PDB entry 7WUB | electron microscopy, 3.00 A resolution | chains C and L of the 12 polymer chains in the assembly

== Chain C ==
Name: Transitional endoplasmic reticulum ATPase
Source organism: Homo sapiens
Notes: EC 3.6.4.6
UniProt: P55072 (TERA_HUMAN); residues 200-775 here = UniProt positions 200-775
Chain sequence (576 residues; each row starts with the number of its first residue):
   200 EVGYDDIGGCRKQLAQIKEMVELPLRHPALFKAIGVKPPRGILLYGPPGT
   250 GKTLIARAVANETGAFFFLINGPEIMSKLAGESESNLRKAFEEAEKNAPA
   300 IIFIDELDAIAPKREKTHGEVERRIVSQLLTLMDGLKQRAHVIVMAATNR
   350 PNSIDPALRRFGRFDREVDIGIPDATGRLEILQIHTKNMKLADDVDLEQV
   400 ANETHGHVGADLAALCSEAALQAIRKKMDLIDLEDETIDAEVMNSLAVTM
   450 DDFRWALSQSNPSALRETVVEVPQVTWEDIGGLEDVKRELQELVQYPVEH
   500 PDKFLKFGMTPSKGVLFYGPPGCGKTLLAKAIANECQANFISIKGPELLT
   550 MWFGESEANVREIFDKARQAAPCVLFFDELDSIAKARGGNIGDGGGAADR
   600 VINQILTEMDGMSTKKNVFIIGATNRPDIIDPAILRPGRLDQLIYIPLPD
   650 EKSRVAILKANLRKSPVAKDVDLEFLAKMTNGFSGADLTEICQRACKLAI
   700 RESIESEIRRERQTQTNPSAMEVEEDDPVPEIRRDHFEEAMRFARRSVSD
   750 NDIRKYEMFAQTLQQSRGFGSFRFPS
Differences from the reference sequence: conflict Gln712 (Glu in P55072), Thr713 (Arg in P55072)
UniProt features mapped onto this chain:
  - binding site (ATP): Pro247 to Leu253, Asn348, His384, Gly521 to Leu526
  - modified residue: Lys315 (N6,N6,N6-trimethyllysine), Thr436 (Phosphothreonine), Ser462 (Phosphoserine), Lys502 (N6-acetyllysine), Lys505 (N6-acetyllysine), Lys668 (N6-acetyllysine), Ser702 (Phosphoserine), Lys754 (N6-acetyllysine), Ser770 (Phosphoserine), Ser775 (Phosphoserine)
  - natural variant: Ala232 (A232E: In IBMPFD1), Ile254 (I254F: In IBMPFD1; uncertain significance), Ile369 (I369T: In IBMPFD1; uncertain significance), Asn387 (N387H: In IBMPFD1; uncertain significance), Asp592 (D592N: In FTDALS6)
  - mutagenesis: Lys251 (K251Q: Impairs ERAD degradation of HMGCR and does not inhibit interaction with RHBDD1; when associated with Q-524), Glu305 (E305Q: Defect in ubiquitin-dependent protein degradation by the proteasome; when associated with Q-578), Lys312 (K312A: Does not affect methylation by VCPKMT), Arg313 (R313A: Does not affect methylation by VCPKMT), Glu314 (E314A: Does not affect methylation by VCPKMT; Strongly impairs methylation by VCPKMT), Lys315 (K315L/Q/R: Abolishes methylation by VCPKMT), Thr316 (T316A: Does not affect methylation by VCPKMT), His317 (H317A: Does not affect methylation by VCPKMT), Gly318 (G318A: Does not affect methylation by VCPKMT), Lys524 (K524A: Impairs catalytic activity of RNF19A toward SOD1 mutant. Does not inhibit interaction with RHBDD1; when associated with A-251; K524Q: Impairs ERAD degradation of HMGCR ...), Glu578 (E578Q: Does not inhibit interaction with RHBDD1. Increased interaction with CAV1 and UBXN6. Impaired autophagic function. Defect in ubiquitin-dependent protein degradation by the proteasome ...)
Residues lining bound ligands:
  - ADP (adenosine-5'-diphosphate): Asp205, Ile206, Gly207, Gly208, Pro246, Pro247, Gly248, Thr249, Gly250, Lys251, Thr252, Leu253, Asp304, Ile380, Ile383, His384, Gly408, Ala409
  - Y6Y (3-[3-cyclopentylsulfanyl-5-[[3-methyl-4-(4-methylsulfonylphenyl)phenoxy]methyl]-1,2,4-triazol-4-yl]pyridine), molecule 1: Gln398, Glu402, Arg453, Lys663
  - Y6Y, molecule 2: Leu492, Val493, Pro496, Val497, Pro500, Phe503, Leu504, Gly507, Met508, Thr509, Pro510, Ser511, Lys512, Cys535, Ala537, Pro571, Cys572, Val573, Lys615, Asn616, Phe618

== Chain L ==
Name: Transitional endoplasmic reticulum ATPase
Source organism: Homo sapiens
Notes: EC 3.6.4.6
UniProt: P55072 (TERA_HUMAN); residue numbers follow UniProt; this construct covers 21-775
Chain sequence (755 residues; row label = number of the first residue in the row):
    21 NRPNRLIVDEAINEDNSVVSLSQPKMDELQLFRGDTVLLKGKKRREAVCI
    71 VLSDDTCSDEKIRMNRVVRNNLRVRLGDVISIQPCPDVKYGKRIHVLPID
   121 DTVEGITGNLFEVYLKPYFLEAYRPIRKGDIFLVRGGMRAVEFKVVETDP
   171 SPYCIVAPDTVIHCEGEPIKREDEEESLNEVGYDDIGGCRKQLAQIKEMV
   221 ELPLRHPALFKAIGVKPPRGILLYGPPGTGKTLIARAVANETGAFFFLIN
   271 GPEIMSKLAGESESNLRKAFEEAEKNAPAIIFIDELDAIAPKREKTHGEV
   321 ERRIVSQLLTLMDGLKQRAHVIVMAATNRPNSIDPALRRFGRFDREVDIG
   371 IPDATGRLEILQIHTKNMKLADDVDLEQVANETHGHVGADLAALCSEAAL
   421 QAIRKKMDLIDLEDETIDAEVMNSLAVTMDDFRWALSQSNPSALRETVVE
   471 VPQVTWEDIGGLEDVKRELQELVQYPVEHPDKFLKFGMTPSKGVLFYGPP
   521 GCGKTLLAKAIANECQANFISIKGPELLTMWFGESEANVREIFDKARQAA
   571 PCVLFFDELDSIAKARGGNIGDGGGAADRVINQILTEMDGMSTKKNVFII
   621 GATNRPDIIDPAILRPGRLDQLIYIPLPDEKSRVAILKANLRKSPVAKDV
   671 DLEFLAKMTNGFSGADLTEICQRACKLAIRESIESEIRRERERQTNPSAM
   721 EVEEDDPVPEIRRDHFEEAMRFARRSVSDNDIRKYEMFAQTLQQSRGFGS
   771 FRFPS
UniProt features mapped onto this chain:
  - binding site (ATP): Pro247 to Leu253, Asn348, His384, Gly521 to Leu526
  - modified residue: Ser37 (Phosphoserine), Lys315 (N6,N6,N6-trimethyllysine), Thr436 (Phosphothreonine), Ser462 (Phosphoserine), Lys502 (N6-acetyllysine), Lys505 (N6-acetyllysine), Lys668 (N6-acetyllysine), Ser702 (Phosphoserine), Lys754 (N6-acetyllysine), Ser770 (Phosphoserine), Ser775 (Phosphoserine)
  - natural variant: Arg95 (R95G: In IBMPFD1), Gly97 (G97E: In CMT2Y), Ile126 (I126F: In IBMPFD1; uncertain significance), Arg155 (R155C: In IBMPFD1; R155H: In FTDALS6 and IBMPFD1; R155L: In IBMPFD1; R155P: In IBMPFD1; R155S: In IBMPFD1), Arg159 (R159G: In FTDALS6; R159H: In IBMPFD1), Ala160 (A160T: In IBMPFD1; uncertain significance), Glu185 (E185K: In CMT2Y), Arg191 (R191Q: In FTDALS6 and IBMPFD1), Leu198 (L198W: In IBMPFD1), Ala232 (A232E: In IBMPFD1), Ile254 (I254F: In IBMPFD1; uncertain significance), Ile369 (I369T: In IBMPFD1; uncertain significance), 2 further natural variant entries in UniProt
  - mutagenesis: Phe52 to Asp55 (Abolishes interaction with NPLOC4; when associated with A-110), Arg53 (R53A: Minor effect on affinity for ATP and ADP), Arg86 (R86A: Strongly increased affinity for ATP. Strongly reduced affinity for ADP), Tyr110 (Y110A: Abolishes interaction with NPLOC4; when associated with 52-A--A-55), Arg113 to His115 (Severely reduced binding to DERL1), Phe131 (F131R: Severely reduced binding to DERL1), Leu140 (L140D: Severely reduced binding to DERL1), Asp179 (D179R: No effect on binding to DERL1), His183 (H183W: Severely reduced binding to DERL1), Lys251 (K251Q: Impairs ERAD degradation of HMGCR and does not inhibit interaction with RHBDD1; when associated with Q-524), Glu305 (E305Q: Defect in ubiquitin-dependent protein degradation by the proteasome; when associated with Q-578), Lys312 (K312A: Does not affect methylation by VCPKMT), 8 further mutagenesis entries in UniProt
Residues lining bound ligands:
  - ADP (adenosine-5'-diphosphate): Asp205, Ile206, Gly207, Gly208, Pro247, Gly248, Thr249, Gly250, Lys251, Thr252, Leu253, Ile380, His384, Gly408, Ala409, Ala412
  - Y6Y (3-[3-cyclopentylsulfanyl-5-[[3-methyl-4-(4-methylsulfonylphenyl)phenoxy]methyl]-1,2,4-triazol-4-yl]pyridine): Leu492, Val493, Pro496, Val497, Pro500, Phe503, Leu504, Gly507, Met508, Thr509, Pro510, Ser511, Lys512, Cys535, Ala537, Pro571, Cys572, Val573, Lys615, Asn616, Phe618

== How chain C and chain L interact ==
Residue-residue contacts (7; chain C residue first):
  Ile752(C) - Arg766(L)
  Arg753(C) - Thr761(L)  hydrogen bond
  Glu756(C) - Arg766(L)  salt bridge
  Gln760(C) - Gln760(L)
  Thr761(C) - Arg753(L)
  Arg766(C) - Glu756(L)
  Ser770(C) - Lys651(L)
Interface residues without a listed pair, chain C (9 interface residues in all): Asp749, Gln763

== In short ==
9 residues of chain C and 6 residues of chain L are in contact, with 1 hydrogen bond and 1 salt bridge. Polar
pairs include Glu756(C)-Arg766(L) and Arg753(C)-Thr761(L). Bound to chain C: compound Y6Y and ADP. Bound to
chain L: ADP and compound Y6Y.
Chain C is Transitional endoplasmic reticulum ATPase and chain L is Transitional endoplasmic reticulum ATPase,
both from Homo sapiens; the structure, Cryo-EM structure of dodecamer P97, was determined by electron
microscopy.
